Entry 8DXS (electron microscopy, 3.76 A resolution); this record covers chains G and J of the 9 polymer chains in the assembly.

[Chain G]
Protein: P2B4 Heavy chain
Source organism: Homo sapiens
Amino-acid sequence (231 residues; row label = number of the first residue in the row; a row labelled like 82A-82C holds insertion residues (82A, then the next letters in order)):
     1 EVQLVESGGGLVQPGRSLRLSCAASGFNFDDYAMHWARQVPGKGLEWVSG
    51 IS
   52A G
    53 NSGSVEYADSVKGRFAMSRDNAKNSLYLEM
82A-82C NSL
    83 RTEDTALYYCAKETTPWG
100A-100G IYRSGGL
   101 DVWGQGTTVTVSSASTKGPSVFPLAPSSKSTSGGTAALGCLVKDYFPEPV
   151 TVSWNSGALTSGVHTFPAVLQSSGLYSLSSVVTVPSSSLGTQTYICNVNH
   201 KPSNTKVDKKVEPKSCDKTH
Not modelled in the structure: 1, 114-220
Cystine bridges: Cys22-Cys92

[Chain J]
Protein: P2B4 Light chain
Source organism: Homo sapiens
Amino-acid sequence (212 residues; numbered 1 to 212; the number before each row is that of its first residue):
     1 DIQMTQSPSSLSASVGDRVTITCRASQSIHSFLSWYQQKPGKAPKLLINS
    51 ASTLQSGVPPWFSGSGSGTDFTLTISSLQPEDFATYYCQQSYIAPWTFGQ
   101 GTKVEIKGQPKAAPSVTLFPPSSEELQANKATLVCLISDFYPGAVTVAWK
   151 ADSSPVKAGVETTTPSKQSNNKYAASSYLSLTPEQWKSHRSYSCQVTHEG
   201 STVEKTVAPTEC
Not modelled in the structure: 108-212
Cystine bridges: Cys23-Cys88

[How chain G and chain J interact]
Pairs across the interface (9):
  Lys43(G) with Asn49(J); Ser50(J); Thr53(J)
  Trp47(G) with Trp96(J)
  Asp61(G) with Trp96(J); Phe98(J)
  Ser62(G) with Tyr36(J)
  Glu85(G) with Leu46(J); Gln55(J)
Also at the interface, not in a pair above, chain G (7 interface residues in all): Arg83, Thr84
Also at the interface, not in a pair above, chain J (11 interface residues in all): Pro44, Ser56, Gln89

[Summary]
The interface between chain G and chain J involves 7 residues on one side and 11 on the other.
Here chain G is P2B4 Heavy chain and chain J is P2B4 Light chain, both from Homo sapiens. Entry 8DXS (Cryo-EM
structure of RBD-directed neutralizing antibody P2B4 in complex with prefusion SARS-CoV-2 spike glycoprotein)
was determined by electron microscopy, deposited together with 8DWA.
